8D2K - chains A and T of the 6 polymer chains in the assembly; structure by electron microscopy, 2.43 A resolution.

== Chain A ==
Molecule: CRISPR-associated endonuclease, Csn1 family
Source organism: Acidothermus cellulolyticus 11B
UniProt: A0LWB3 (A0LWB3_ACIC1); numbering as in UniProt (aligned over 1-1138)
Sequence (1138 residues; each row starts with the number of its first residue):
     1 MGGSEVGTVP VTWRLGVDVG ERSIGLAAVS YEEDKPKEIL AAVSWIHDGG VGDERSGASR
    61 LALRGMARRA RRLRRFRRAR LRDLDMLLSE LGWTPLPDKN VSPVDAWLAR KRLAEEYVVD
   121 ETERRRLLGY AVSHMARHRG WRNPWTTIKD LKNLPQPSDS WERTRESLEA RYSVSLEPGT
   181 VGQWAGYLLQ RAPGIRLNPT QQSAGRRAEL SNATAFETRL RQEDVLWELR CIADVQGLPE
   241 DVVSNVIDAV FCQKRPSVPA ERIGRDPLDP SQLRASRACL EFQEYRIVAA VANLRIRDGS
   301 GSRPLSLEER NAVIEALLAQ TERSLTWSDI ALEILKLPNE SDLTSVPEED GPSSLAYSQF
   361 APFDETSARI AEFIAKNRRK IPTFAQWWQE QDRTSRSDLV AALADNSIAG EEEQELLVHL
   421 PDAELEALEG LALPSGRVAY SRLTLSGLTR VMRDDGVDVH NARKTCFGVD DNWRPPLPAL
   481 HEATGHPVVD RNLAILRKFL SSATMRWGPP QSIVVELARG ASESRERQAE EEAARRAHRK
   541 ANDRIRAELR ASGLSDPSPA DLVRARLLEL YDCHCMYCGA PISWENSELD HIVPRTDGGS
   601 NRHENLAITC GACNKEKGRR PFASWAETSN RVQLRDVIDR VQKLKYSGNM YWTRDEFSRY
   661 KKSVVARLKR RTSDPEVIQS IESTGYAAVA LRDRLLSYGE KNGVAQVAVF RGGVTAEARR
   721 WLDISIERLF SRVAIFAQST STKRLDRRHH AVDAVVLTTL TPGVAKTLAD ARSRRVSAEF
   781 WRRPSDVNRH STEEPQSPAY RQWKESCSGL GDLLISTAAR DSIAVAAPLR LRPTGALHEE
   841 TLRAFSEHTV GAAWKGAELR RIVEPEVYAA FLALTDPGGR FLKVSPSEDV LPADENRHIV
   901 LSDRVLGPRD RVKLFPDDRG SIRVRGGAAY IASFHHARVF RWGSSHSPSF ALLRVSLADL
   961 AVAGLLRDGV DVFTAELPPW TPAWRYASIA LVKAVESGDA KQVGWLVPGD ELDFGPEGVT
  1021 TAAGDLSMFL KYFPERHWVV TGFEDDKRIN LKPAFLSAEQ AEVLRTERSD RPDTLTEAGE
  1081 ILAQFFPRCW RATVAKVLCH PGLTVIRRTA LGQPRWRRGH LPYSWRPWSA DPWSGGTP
Not modelled in the structure: 1-6, 204-209, 411-415, 779-790, 1135-1138
Bound ions: Mg2+ site 1: Asp18, Glu516 (shared with 1 residue of chain D); Mg2+ site 2: Asp18 (shared with 1 residue of chain D); Mg2+ site 3: Asp590, Asn614 (shared with DC14(T) of chain T)
Reported in the primary citation:
  - conformationally variable residues (side-chain flip): Glu516
  - mutagenesis - R55W: decreased catalytic activity
  - mutagenesis - R55Y: unchanged catalytic activity
  - mutagenesis - R55A: abolished catalytic activity
  - mutagenesis - H750N: unchanged catalytic activity on Mn2+
  - mutagenesis - H750N: abolished growth
  - mutagenesis - V709A/H750N: increased growth in response to Mn2+
  - mutagenesis - H750D: decreased catalytic activity on Mg2+
  - mutagenesis - H750D: decreased catalytic activity on Mn2+

== Chain T ==
Molecule: 24-nt DNA strand
Sequence (24 nucleotides; row label = number of the first residue in the row):
    14 CCAGGATCTT GCCATCCTAC CTCT
Bound ions: Mg2+: DC14 (shared with Asp590(A), Asn614(A) of chain A)

== How chain A and chain T interact ==
Contacting residue pairs (70):
  Trp141(A) - DC15(T)  hydrogen bond to the base
  Trp141(A) - DA16(T)  sugar contact
  Asn143(A) - DA16(T)  hydrogen bond to the phosphate
  Asn143(A) - DG17(T)  phosphate contact
  Pro144(A) - DA16(T)  base contact
  Trp145(A) - DA16(T)  hydrogen bond to the base
  Trp145(A) - DG17(T)  hydrogen bond to the sugar
  Trp145(A) - DG18(T)  sugar contact
  Arg219(A) - DC14(T)  hydrogen bond to the base
  Arg219(A) - DC15(T)  hydrogen bond to the sugar
  Val258(A) - DG18(T)  sugar contact
  Val258(A) - DA19(T)  sugar contact
  Arg262(A) - DA19(T)  phosphate contact
  Arg262(A) - DT20(T)  sugar contact
  Ile263(A) - DA19(T)  phosphate contact
  Ile263(A) - DT20(T)  phosphate contact
  Gly264(A) - DA19(T)  phosphate contact
  Gly264(A) - DT20(T)  hydrogen bond to the phosphate
  Arg274(A) - DT20(T)  salt bridge to the phosphate
  Arg274(A) - DC21(T)  salt bridge to the phosphate
  Asn293(A) - DT28(T)  sugar contact
  Arg295(A) - DT28(T)  hydrogen bond to the phosphate
  Arg295(A) - DC29(T)  salt bridge to the phosphate
  Ser345(A) - DA27(T)  hydrogen bond to the phosphate
  Ser345(A) - DT28(T)  hydrogen bond to the phosphate
  Val346(A) - DA27(T)  sugar contact
  Pro347(A) - DC26(T)  base contact
  Pro347(A) - DA27(T)  sugar contact
  Glu348(A) - DC26(T)  sugar contact
  Glu349(A) - DC25(T)  sugar contact
  Glu349(A) - DC26(T)  sugar contact
  Ser435(A) - DG18(T)  hydrogen bond to the phosphate
  Ser435(A) - DA19(T)  hydrogen bond to the phosphate
  Gly436(A) - DA19(T)  hydrogen bond to the phosphate
  Arg437(A) - DA19(T)  salt bridge to the phosphate
  Arg437(A) - DT20(T)  phosphate contact
  Asp458(A) - DC29(T)  sugar contact
  His460(A) - DC29(T)  sugar contact
  His460(A) - DC30(T)  sugar contact
  Asp471(A) - DC30(T)  phosphate contact
  Asp471(A) - DT31(T)  phosphate contact
  Asn472(A) - DT31(T)  sugar contact
  Arg474(A) - DC30(T)  hydrogen bond to the base
  Arg474(A) - DT31(T)  hydrogen bond to the sugar
  Ala518(A) - DT23(T)  sugar contact
  Arg519(A) - DT23(T)  salt bridge to the phosphate
  Arg519(A) - DG24(T)  phosphate contact
  Gly520(A) - DG24(T)  hydrogen bond to the phosphate
  Arg535(A) - DG24(T)  base contact
  Arg535(A) - DC25(T)  hydrogen bond to the sugar
  Arg564(A) - DC15(T)  salt bridge to the phosphate
  Arg564(A) - DA16(T)  salt bridge to the phosphate
  Glu588(A) - DC14(T)  phosphate contact
  Glu588(A) - DC15(T)  phosphate contact
  Leu589(A) - DC14(T)  phosphate contact
  Leu589(A) - DC15(T)  hydrogen bond to the phosphate
  Asp590(A) - DC14(T)  phosphate contact
  His591(A) - DC14(T)  salt bridge to the phosphate
  Arg595(A) - DC14(T)  salt bridge to the phosphate
  Asn614(A) - DC14(T)  hydrogen bond to the phosphate
  Glu682(A) - DT22(T)  sugar contact
  Gly685(A) - DT22(T)  phosphate contact
  Tyr686(A) - DC21(T)  sugar contact
  Tyr686(A) - DT22(T)  sugar contact
  Val689(A) - DT22(T)  phosphate contact
  Val689(A) - DT23(T)  phosphate contact
  Arg711(A) - DG24(T)  salt bridge to the phosphate
  Gly763(A) - DC34(T)  sugar contact
  Pro798(A) - DT35(T)  phosphate contact
  Ala799(A) - DT35(T)  hydrogen bond to the phosphate
Other interface residues (no listed pair), chain A (48 interface residues in all): Asp561, Ser587, Pro762, Ser797
Other interface residues (no listed pair), chain T (22 interface residues in all): DC33, DC36

== Summary ==
Chain A and chain T form an interface of 48 and 22 residues respectively; the contacts include 20 hydrogen
bonds and 10 salt bridges. Polar contacts include Trp141(A)-DC15(T), Trp145(A)-DA16(T) and Arg219(A)-DC14(T).
From the paper: R55W of chain A reduces catalytic activity; conformational variability at Glu516(A); 6
substitutions were tested in all.
Here chain A is CRISPR-associated endonuclease, Csn1 family (Acidothermus cellulolyticus 11B) and chain T is a
24-nt DNA strand. Entry 8D2K (Structure of Acidothermus cellulolyticus Cas9 ternary complex (Cleavage
Intermediate 2)) was determined by electron microscopy, deposited together with 8D2L, 8D2N, 8D2O, 8D2P and
8D2Q.
